PDB entry 7RJK | X-ray diffraction, 1.85 A resolution | chains A and C

# Chain A
Name: Bromodomain-containing protein 3
Source organism: Homo sapiens
UniProt: Q15059 (BRD3_HUMAN); residues 24-144 here = UniProt positions 24-144
Amino-acid sequence (123 residues; numbered 22 to 144; the number before each row is that of its first residue):
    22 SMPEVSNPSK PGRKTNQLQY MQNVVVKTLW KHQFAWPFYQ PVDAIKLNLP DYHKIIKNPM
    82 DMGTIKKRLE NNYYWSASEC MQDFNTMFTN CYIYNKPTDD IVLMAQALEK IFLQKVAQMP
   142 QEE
Disordered / not traced: 22-23
Differences from the reference sequence: expression tag (22-23)
UniProt features mapped onto this chain:
  - region: Lys78 to Pro80 (Acetylated histone H3 binding)
  - natural variant: Thr36 (T36N: In a renal clear cell carcinoma sample)

# Chain C
Name: Heterogeneous nuclear ribonucleoprotein K
UniProt: P61978 (HNRPK_HUMAN); residues 54-63 here correspond to UniProt positions 57-66 (UniProt number = residue number + 3)
Amino-acid sequence (10 residues; each row starts with the number of its first residue):
    54 VIGKGGKNIK
Disordered / not traced: 63
Modified residues: Lys57 (N(6)-acetyllysine; ALY); Lys60 (N(6)-acetyllysine; ALY)
UniProt features mapped onto this chain:
  - cross-link: Lys57 (Glycyl lysine isopeptide (Lys-Gly) (interchain with G-Cter in SUMO2))
What the authors report for this chain:
  - post-translational modification sites: Lys60 (citing earlier work)

# How chain A and chain C interact
Pairs across the interface - 29 pairs, chain A then chain C:
  Phe55(A) with Ile62(C), hydrophobic
  Trp57(A) with Lys60(C)
  Pro58(A) with Lys57(C); Lys60(C)
  Phe59(A) with Lys57(C)
  Val63(A) with Lys57(C)
  Leu68(A) with Lys60(C)
  Leu70(A) with Gly56(C); Lys57(C)
  Pro71(A) with Ile55(C)
  Asp72(A) with Val54(C); Ile55(C), hydrogen bond (side chain-backbone)
  Ile76(A) with Val54(C), hydrophobic
  Tyr115(A) with Val54(C); Ile55(C); Gly56(C), hydrogen bond (side chain-backbone)
  Asn116(A) with Lys57(C)
  Lys117(A) with Val54(C); Ile55(C), hydrogen bond (side chain-backbone)
  Asp120(A) with Gly56(C); Lys57(C)
  Asp121(A) with Gly59(C); Lys60(C), hydrogen bond (side chain-backbone); Asn61(C), hydrogen bond (side chain-backbone); Ile62(C)
  Ile122(A) with Lys57(C); Lys60(C)
  Met125(A) with Lys60(C); Ile62(C), hydrophobic
Interface residues without a listed pair, chain A (20 interface residues in all): Asn69, Tyr73, Cys112
Interface residues without a listed pair, chain C (9 interface residues in all): Gly58
Interface features reported in the paper:
  - interface residues, chain A: Asn116(A)
  - interface residues, chain C: Lys60(C)

# Summary
The interface between chain A and chain C involves 20 residues on one side and 9 on the other, with 5 hydrogen
bonds. Among the polar pairs are Asp72(A)-Ile55(C), Tyr115(A)-Gly56(C) and Lys117(A)-Ile55(C). The paper
reports interface residues Asn116(A) and Lys60(C); a modification site at Lys60(C).
Chain A is Bromodomain-containing protein 3 (Homo sapiens) and chain C is Heterogeneous nuclear
ribonucleoprotein K; the structure, Crystal structure of human Bromodomain containing protein 3 (BRD3) in
complex with hnRNPK, was determined by X-ray diffraction together with 7RJL, 7RJM, 7RJN and 7RJO from the same
study.
